7NE5 - chain A; structure by X-ray diffraction, 1.88 A resolution.

[Chain A]
Molecule: Oligopeptidase B
From: Serratia proteamaculans
Reference sequence: B3VI58 (B3VI58_9GAMM); residues 2-677 here = UniProt positions 2-677
Chain sequence (676 residues; row label = number of the first residue in the row):
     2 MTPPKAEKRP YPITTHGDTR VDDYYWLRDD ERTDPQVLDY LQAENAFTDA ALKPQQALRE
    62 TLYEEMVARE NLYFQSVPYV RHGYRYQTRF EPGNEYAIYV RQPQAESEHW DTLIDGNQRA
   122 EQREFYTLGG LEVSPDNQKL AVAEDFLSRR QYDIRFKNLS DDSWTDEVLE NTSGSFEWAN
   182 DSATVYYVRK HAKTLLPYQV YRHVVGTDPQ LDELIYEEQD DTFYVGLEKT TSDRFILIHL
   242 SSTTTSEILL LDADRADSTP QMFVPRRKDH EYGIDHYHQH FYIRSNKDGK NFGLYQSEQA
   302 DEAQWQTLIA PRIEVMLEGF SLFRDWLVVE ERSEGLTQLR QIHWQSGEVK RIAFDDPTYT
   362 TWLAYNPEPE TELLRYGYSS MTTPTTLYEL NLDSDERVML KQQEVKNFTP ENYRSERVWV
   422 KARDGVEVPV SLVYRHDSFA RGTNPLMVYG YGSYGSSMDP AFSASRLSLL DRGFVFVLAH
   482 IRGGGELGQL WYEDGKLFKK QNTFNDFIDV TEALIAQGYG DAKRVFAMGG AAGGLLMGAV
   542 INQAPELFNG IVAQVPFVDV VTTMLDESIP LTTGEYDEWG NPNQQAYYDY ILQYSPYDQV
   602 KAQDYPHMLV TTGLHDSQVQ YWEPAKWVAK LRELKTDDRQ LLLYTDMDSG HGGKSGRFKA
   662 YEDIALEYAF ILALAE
Sequence notes: engineered mutation Glu71 (Ile in B3VI58), Asn72 (Pro in B3VI58), Leu73 (Gln in B3VI58), Tyr74 (Gln in B3VI58), Phe75 (Glu in B3VI58), Gln76 (His in B3VI58), Ala532 (Ser in B3VI58)
Residues lining bound ligands:
  - spermine (SPM), molecule 1: Tyr80, Tyr100, Leu129, Gly131, Leu132, Tyr366
  - spermine (SPM), molecule 2: Tyr450, Tyr452, Ser457, Met459, Gly531, Ala532, Gln555, Val556

[Summary]
Ligands of chain A: spermine.
Chain A is Oligopeptidase B (Serratia proteamaculans); the structure, catalytically non active S532A mutant of
oligopeptidase B from S. proteomaculans with modified hinge region, was determined by X-ray diffraction,
deposited together with 7OB1 and 7NE4.
